PDB entry 8RZL | electron microscopy, 2.65 A resolution | chains A and B of the 5 polymer chains in the assembly

== Chain A (and B) ==
Name: Sulfolobus acidocaldarius threads (0406) filament.
From: Sulfolobus acidocaldarius
Notes: chain B of this document is another copy of the same molecule, construct and numbering; everything in this record applies to it too
Reference sequence: Q4JBK8 (Q4JBK8_SULAC); residue numbers follow UniProt; this construct covers 24-206
Chain sequence (183 residues; row label = number of the first residue in the row):
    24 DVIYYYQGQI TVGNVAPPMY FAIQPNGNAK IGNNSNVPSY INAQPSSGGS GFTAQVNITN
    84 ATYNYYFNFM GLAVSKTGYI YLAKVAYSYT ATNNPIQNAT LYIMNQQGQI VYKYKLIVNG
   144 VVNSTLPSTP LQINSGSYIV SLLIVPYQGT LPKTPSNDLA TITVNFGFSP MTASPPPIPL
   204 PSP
Covalently attached groups: glycan linked to N56, N83, N146; N-acetylglucosamine (NAG) linked to N80, N121; alpha-D-mannopyranose (MAN) linked to T195
What the authors report for this chain:
  - post-translational modification sites: N56, N83, N146, T195

== Interface between chain A and chain B ==
Contacting residue pairs - 100 pairs, chain A then chain B:
  P41(A) with Y27(B), hydrophobic; Y29(B)
  M42(A) with Y29(B), hydrogen bond (backbone-side chain)
  F44(A) with Y29(B), hydrophobic
  N57(A) with M194(B)
  V60(A) with M194(B), hydrophobic
  Y63(A) with V38(B), hydrophobic; P41(B); K99(B); P193(B), hydrophobic
  S73(A) with Y29(B); Q30(B)
  G74(A) with Q30(B)
  F75(A) with Q30(B), hydrogen bond (backbone-backbone); G31(B); Q32(B), hydrogen bond (backbone-backbone); I33(B), hydrophobic
  T76(A) with Q32(B)
  A77(A) with Q32(B), hydrogen bond (backbone-backbone); I33(B); T34(B), hydrogen bond (backbone-backbone)
  Q78(A) with T34(B), hydrogen bond; G36(B)
  V79(A) with I33(B), hydrophobic; T34(B), hydrogen bond (backbone-backbone); V35(B); G36(B), hydrogen bond (backbone-backbone)
  N80(A) with G36(B); N37(B), hydrogen bond (side chain-backbone); V38(B)
  I81(A) with V35(B), hydrophobic; G36(B), hydrogen bond (backbone-backbone); N37(B); V38(B), hydrogen bond (backbone-backbone)
  T82(A) with V38(B); P40(B); P41(B)
  N83(A) with P40(B); G71(B), hydrogen bond (side chain-backbone); S73(B)
  T85(A) with S73(B)
  Y86(A) with N188(B); L203(B), hydrophobic
  Y88(A) with I201(B), hydrophobic; P204(B)
  F90(A) with I201(B), hydrophobic
  Y104(A) with I26(B); Y28(B), hydrogen bond
  A106(A) with Y28(B), hydrophobic
  T123(A) with P206(B), hydrogen bond (side chain-backbone)
  Y125(A) with P204(B); S205(B), hydrogen bond (side chain-backbone); P206(B)
  K136(A) with S205(B), hydrogen bond; P206(B), hydrogen bond (side chain-backbone)
  K138(A) with P206(B)
  L166(A) with P206(B), hydrophobic
  Q171(A) with S70(B); S73(B)
  G172(A) with S70(B)
  L174(A) with N37(B)
  P175(A) with N37(B), hydrogen bond (backbone-side chain)
  T177(A) with N37(B), hydrogen bond (backbone-side chain)
  P178(A) with N37(B)
  S179(A) with G36(B); N37(B), hydrogen bond (backbone-backbone)
  D181(A) with V35(B)
  L182(A) with V35(B), hydrogen bond (backbone-backbone)
  A183(A) with T34(B); V35(B), hydrogen bond (backbone-backbone)
  T184(A) with I33(B), hydrogen bond (side chain-backbone); T34(B)
  I185(A) with G31(B); Q32(B); I33(B), hydrogen bond (backbone-backbone)
  T186(A) with Q30(B); G31(B)
  V187(A) with Y29(B); Q30(B); G31(B), hydrogen bond (backbone-backbone)
  N188(A) with Y29(B); Q30(B), hydrogen bond
  F189(A) with Y27(B); Y28(B); Y29(B), hydrogen bond (backbone-backbone)
  G190(A) with I26(B); Y27(B); Y28(B)
  F191(A) with I26(B); Y27(B), hydrogen bond (backbone-backbone); Y29(B), hydrophobic
  S192(A) with V25(B); I26(B)
  P193(A) with V25(B)
  M194(A) with D24(B)
  P198(A) with D24(B)
  P199(A) with D24(B)
  I201(A) with Y28(B), hydrogen bond (backbone-side chain)
  P202(A) with Y28(B)
  L203(A) with Y28(B), hydrophobic
Other interface residues (no listed pair), chain A (63 interface residues in all): P40, S62, G72, I119, N121, I133, L165, I167, N180
Other interface residues (no listed pair), chain B (31 interface residues in all): A39, P202

== Summary ==
63 residues of chain A and 31 residues of chain B are in contact; the contacts include 29 hydrogen bonds.
Polar contacts include M42(A)-Y29(B), Q78(A)-T34(B) and N80(A)-N37(B). The paper reports modification sites
N56(A), N83(A) and N146(A) among others.
Chain A and chain B are both Sulfolobus acidocaldarius threads (0406) filament. (Sulfolobus acidocaldarius);
the structure, Sulfolobus acidocaldarius threads (0406) filament, was determined by electron microscopy (same
publication as 9ETS, 9ETT, 9EV0 and 8QX4).
